PDB entry 6NCO | X-ray diffraction, 1.71 A resolution | chain A

== Chain A ==
Molecule: Apolipoprotein E
From: Homo sapiens
UniProt: P02649 (APOE_HUMAN); residues 1-162 here correspond to UniProt positions 20-181 (UniProt number = residue number + 19)
Sequence (185 residues; each row starts with the number of its first residue; numbers below 1 keep their minus sign (Gly-19 is residue -19)):
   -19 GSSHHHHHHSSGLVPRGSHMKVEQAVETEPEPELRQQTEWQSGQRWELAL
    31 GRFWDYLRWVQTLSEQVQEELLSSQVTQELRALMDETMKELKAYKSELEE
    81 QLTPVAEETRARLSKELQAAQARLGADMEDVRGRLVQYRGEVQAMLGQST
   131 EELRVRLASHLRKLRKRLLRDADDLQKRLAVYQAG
Disordered / not traced: -19 to 23, 165
Differences from the reference sequence: expression tag (-19 to 0, 163-165); variant Arg112 (Cys131 in P02649)
Residues lining bound ligands: KQP (1-[5-chloro-4'-(2-hydroxypropan-2-yl)[1,1'-biphenyl]-3-yl]cyclobutane-1-carboximidamide): Trp26, Glu27, Leu28, Leu30, Gly31, Arg32, Trp34, Asp35, Leu149, Ala152, Asp153, Gln156

== Summary ==
Bound to chain A: compound KQP.
Chain A is Apolipoprotein E (Homo sapiens); the structure, Fragment-based Discovery of an apoE4 Stabilizer,
was determined by X-ray diffraction (same publication as 6NCN).
